Entry 8EQS (electron microscopy, 3.10 A resolution); this record covers chains A and B of the 4 polymer chains in the assembly.

# Chain A (and B)
Name: ORF3a protein
From: Severe acute respiratory syndrome coronavirus
Notes: chain B of this document is another copy of the same molecule, construct and numbering; everything in this record applies to it too
Reference sequence: P59632 (AP3A_SARS); residues 1-274 here = UniProt positions 1-274
Chain sequence (330 residues; numbered 1 to 330; the number before each row is that of its first residue):
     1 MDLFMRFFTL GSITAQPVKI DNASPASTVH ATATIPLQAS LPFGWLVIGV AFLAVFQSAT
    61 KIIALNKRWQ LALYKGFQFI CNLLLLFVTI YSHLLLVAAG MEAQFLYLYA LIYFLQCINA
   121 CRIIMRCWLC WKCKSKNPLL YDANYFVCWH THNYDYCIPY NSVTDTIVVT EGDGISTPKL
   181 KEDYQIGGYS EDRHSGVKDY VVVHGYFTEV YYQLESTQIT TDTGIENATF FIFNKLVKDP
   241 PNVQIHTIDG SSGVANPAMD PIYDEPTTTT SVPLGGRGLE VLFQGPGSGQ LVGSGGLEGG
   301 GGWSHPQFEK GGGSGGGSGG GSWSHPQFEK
Unresolved in the structure: 1-39, 175-180, 238-330
Differences from the reference sequence: expression tag (275-330)
Curated features (UniProtKB/Swiss-Prot):
  - site: Cys-133 (Involved in polymerization)
  - glycosylation: Ser-27 (O-linked (GalNAc...) serine), Thr-28 (O-linked (GalNAc...) threonine), Thr-32 (O-linked (GalNAc...) threonine), Thr-34 (O-linked (GalNAc...) threonine)
  - natural variant: Gly-11 (G11R: In strain: Isolate Tor2, Isolate BJ02 and 1 more), Ile-20 (I20T: In strain: Isolate Shanghai LY), Val-29 (V29A: In strain: Isolate Shanghai QXC1), Met-101 (M101K: In strain: Isolate HKU-39849), Leu-129 (L129F: In strain: Isolate TWK), Lys-136 (K136Q: In strain: Isolate BJ01), Glu-171 (E171A: In strain: Isolate GD01), Arg-193 (R193W: In strain: Isolate GD01), Asp-222 (D222N: In strain: Isolate Shanghai QXC1)
  - mutagenesis: Ser-27 (S27G: Complete loss of O-glycosylation; when associated with A-28; A-32 and A-34), Thr-28 (T28A: Complete loss of O-glycosylation; when associated with A-27; A-32 and A-34), Thr-32 (T32A: Complete loss of O-glycosylation; when associated with A-27; A-28 and A-34), Thr-34 (T34A: Complete loss of O-glycosylation; when associated with A-27; A-28 and A-32), Cys-81 (C81A: No effect on polymerization), Cys-117 (C117A: No effect on polymerization), Cys-121 (C121A: No effect on polymerization), Cys-127 (C127A: No effect on polymerization), Cys-130 (C130A: No effect on polymerization), Cys-133 (C133A: Almost complete loss of polymerization ability), Cys-148 (C148A: No effect on polymerization), Cys-157 (C157A: No effect on polymerization)
From the paper describing this entry:
  - binding site for the ligand PEE: Arg-122

# Chain A / chain B interface
Contacting residue pairs (96):
  Leu-46(A) / Val-47(B)  hydrophobic
  Val-47(A) / Leu-46(B)  hydrophobic
  Ile-48(A) / Phe-105(B)  hydrophobic
  Val-50(A) / Val-50(B)  hydrophobic
  Val-50(A) / Val-88(B)
  Ala-51(A) / Leu-108(B)  hydrophobic
  Ala-51(A) / Ile-112(B)
  Leu-53(A) / Leu-53(B)  hydrophobic
  Ala-54(A) / Leu-85(B)  hydrophobic
  Ala-54(A) / Thr-89(B)
  Val-55(A) / Leu-108(B)  hydrophobic
  Val-55(A) / Ile-112(B)  hydrophobic
  Gln-57(A) / Gln-57(B)  hydrogen bond
  Gln-57(A) / Leu-85(B)
  Ser-58(A) / Ile-112(B)
  Ser-58(A) / Leu-115(B)
  Ser-58(A) / Gln-116(B)  hydrogen bond
  Lys-61(A) / Asn-82(B)
  Lys-61(A) / Leu-85(B)
  Lys-61(A) / Asn-119(B)
  Lys-61(A) / Arg-122(B)  hydrogen bond (backbone-side chain)
  Ile-62(A) / Leu-115(B)  hydrophobic
  Ile-62(A) / Asn-119(B)
  Leu-65(A) / Asn-144(B)  hydrogen bond (backbone-side chain)
  Asn-66(A) / Asn-144(B)  hydrogen bond
  Asn-82(A) / Lys-61(B)
  Leu-85(A) / Ala-54(B)  hydrophobic
  Leu-85(A) / Gln-57(B)
  Leu-85(A) / Lys-61(B)
  Val-88(A) / Val-50(B)
  Thr-89(A) / Ala-54(B)
  Phe-105(A) / Ile-48(B)  hydrophobic
  Leu-108(A) / Ala-51(B)  hydrophobic
  Leu-108(A) / Val-55(B)  hydrophobic
  Ile-112(A) / Ala-51(B)
  Ile-112(A) / Val-55(B)  hydrophobic
  Ile-112(A) / Ser-58(B)
  Leu-115(A) / Ser-58(B)
  Leu-115(A) / Ile-62(B)  hydrophobic
  Gln-116(A) / Ser-58(B)  hydrogen bond
  Asn-119(A) / Lys-61(B)
  Asn-119(A) / Ile-62(B)
  Arg-122(A) / Lys-61(B)  hydrogen bond (side chain-backbone)
  Asn-144(A) / Leu-65(B)  hydrogen bond (side chain-backbone)
  Asn-144(A) / Asn-66(B)  hydrogen bond
  Tyr-160(A) / Gln-185(B)  hydrogen bond
  Tyr-160(A) / Gly-187(B)
  Tyr-160(A) / Gly-188(B)  hydrogen bond (side chain-backbone)
  Asn-161(A) / Gly-187(B)
  Asn-161(A) / Gly-188(B)
  Asn-161(A) / Tyr-189(B)
  Ser-162(A) / Gly-188(B)  hydrogen bond (side chain-backbone)
  Thr-164(A) / Gln-185(B)
  Asp-165(A) / Asp-173(B)
  Thr-166(A) / Thr-170(B)
  Thr-166(A) / Gln-185(B)
  Thr-166(A) / Ile-225(B)
  Thr-166(A) / Phe-230(B)
  Val-168(A) / Val-168(B)  hydrophobic
  Val-168(A) / Thr-170(B)
  Val-168(A) / Phe-230(B)  hydrophobic
  Thr-170(A) / Thr-166(B)
  Thr-170(A) / Val-168(B)
  Asp-173(A) / Asp-165(B)
  Gln-185(A) / Tyr-160(B)  hydrogen bond
  Gln-185(A) / Thr-164(B)
  Gln-185(A) / Thr-166(B)
  Gly-187(A) / Tyr-160(B)
  Gly-187(A) / Asn-161(B)
  Gly-187(A) / Gly-187(B)
  Gly-188(A) / Tyr-160(B)  hydrogen bond (backbone-side chain)
  Gly-188(A) / Asn-161(B)
  Gly-188(A) / Ser-162(B)  hydrogen bond (backbone-side chain)
  Tyr-189(A) / Asn-161(B)
  Tyr-189(A) / Tyr-189(B)
  Glu-215(A) / Ile-225(B)
  Ser-216(A) / Thr-223(B)  hydrogen bond (side chain-backbone)
  Ser-216(A) / Ile-225(B)
  Gln-218(A) / Asp-222(B)
  Gln-218(A) / Thr-223(B)
  Asp-222(A) / Gln-218(B)
  Thr-223(A) / Ser-216(B)  hydrogen bond (backbone-side chain)
  Thr-223(A) / Gln-218(B)
  Thr-223(A) / Ile-232(B)
  Ile-225(A) / Thr-166(B)
  Ile-225(A) / Glu-215(B)
  Ile-225(A) / Ser-216(B)
  Ile-225(A) / Ile-232(B)  hydrophobic
  Ile-225(A) / Asn-234(B)
  Phe-230(A) / Thr-166(B)
  Phe-230(A) / Val-168(B)  hydrophobic
  Phe-230(A) / Ile-232(B)  hydrophobic
  Ile-232(A) / Thr-223(B)
  Ile-232(A) / Ile-225(B)  hydrophobic
  Ile-232(A) / Phe-230(B)  hydrophobic
  Asn-234(A) / Ile-225(B)
Also at the interface, not in a pair above, chain A (57 interface residues in all): Ala-59, Cys-81, Ser-92, Leu-96, Tyr-109, Leu-111, Ile-118, Tyr-145, Ala-228
Also at the interface, not in a pair above, chain B (57 interface residues in all): Ala-59, Cys-81, Ser-92, Leu-96, Tyr-109, Leu-111, Ile-118, Tyr-145, Ala-228

# Overview
Chain A and chain B each contribute 57 residues to their interface; the contacts include 17 hydrogen bonds.
Among the polar pairs are Gln-57(A)/Gln-57(B), Ser-58(A)/Gln-116(B) and Lys-61(A)/Arg-122(B). Curated
annotation (UniProt) lists 12 mutagenesis sites on chain A. The paper reports a binding site for the ligand
PEE at Arg-122(A).
Chain A and chain B are both ORF3a protein (Severe acute respiratory syndrome coronavirus); the structure,
Structure of SARS-CoV-1 Orf3a in late endosome/lysosome-like environment, MSP1D1 nanodisc, was determined by
electron microscopy together with 8EQJ, 8EQT and 8EQU from the same study.
